PDB entry 7ELD | electron microscopy, 4.60 A resolution (low resolution: residue-level contacts below are approximate; hydrogen-bond / salt-bridge calls are withheld) | chains A and B

== Chain A ==
Name: Endoribonuclease Dicer homolog 1
Organism: Arabidopsis thaliana
Notes: EC 3.1.26.-
Reference sequence: Q9SP32 (DCL1_ARATH); residues 1-1909 here = UniProt positions 1-1909
Chain sequence (1909 residues; numbered 1 to 1909; the number before each row is that of its first residue):
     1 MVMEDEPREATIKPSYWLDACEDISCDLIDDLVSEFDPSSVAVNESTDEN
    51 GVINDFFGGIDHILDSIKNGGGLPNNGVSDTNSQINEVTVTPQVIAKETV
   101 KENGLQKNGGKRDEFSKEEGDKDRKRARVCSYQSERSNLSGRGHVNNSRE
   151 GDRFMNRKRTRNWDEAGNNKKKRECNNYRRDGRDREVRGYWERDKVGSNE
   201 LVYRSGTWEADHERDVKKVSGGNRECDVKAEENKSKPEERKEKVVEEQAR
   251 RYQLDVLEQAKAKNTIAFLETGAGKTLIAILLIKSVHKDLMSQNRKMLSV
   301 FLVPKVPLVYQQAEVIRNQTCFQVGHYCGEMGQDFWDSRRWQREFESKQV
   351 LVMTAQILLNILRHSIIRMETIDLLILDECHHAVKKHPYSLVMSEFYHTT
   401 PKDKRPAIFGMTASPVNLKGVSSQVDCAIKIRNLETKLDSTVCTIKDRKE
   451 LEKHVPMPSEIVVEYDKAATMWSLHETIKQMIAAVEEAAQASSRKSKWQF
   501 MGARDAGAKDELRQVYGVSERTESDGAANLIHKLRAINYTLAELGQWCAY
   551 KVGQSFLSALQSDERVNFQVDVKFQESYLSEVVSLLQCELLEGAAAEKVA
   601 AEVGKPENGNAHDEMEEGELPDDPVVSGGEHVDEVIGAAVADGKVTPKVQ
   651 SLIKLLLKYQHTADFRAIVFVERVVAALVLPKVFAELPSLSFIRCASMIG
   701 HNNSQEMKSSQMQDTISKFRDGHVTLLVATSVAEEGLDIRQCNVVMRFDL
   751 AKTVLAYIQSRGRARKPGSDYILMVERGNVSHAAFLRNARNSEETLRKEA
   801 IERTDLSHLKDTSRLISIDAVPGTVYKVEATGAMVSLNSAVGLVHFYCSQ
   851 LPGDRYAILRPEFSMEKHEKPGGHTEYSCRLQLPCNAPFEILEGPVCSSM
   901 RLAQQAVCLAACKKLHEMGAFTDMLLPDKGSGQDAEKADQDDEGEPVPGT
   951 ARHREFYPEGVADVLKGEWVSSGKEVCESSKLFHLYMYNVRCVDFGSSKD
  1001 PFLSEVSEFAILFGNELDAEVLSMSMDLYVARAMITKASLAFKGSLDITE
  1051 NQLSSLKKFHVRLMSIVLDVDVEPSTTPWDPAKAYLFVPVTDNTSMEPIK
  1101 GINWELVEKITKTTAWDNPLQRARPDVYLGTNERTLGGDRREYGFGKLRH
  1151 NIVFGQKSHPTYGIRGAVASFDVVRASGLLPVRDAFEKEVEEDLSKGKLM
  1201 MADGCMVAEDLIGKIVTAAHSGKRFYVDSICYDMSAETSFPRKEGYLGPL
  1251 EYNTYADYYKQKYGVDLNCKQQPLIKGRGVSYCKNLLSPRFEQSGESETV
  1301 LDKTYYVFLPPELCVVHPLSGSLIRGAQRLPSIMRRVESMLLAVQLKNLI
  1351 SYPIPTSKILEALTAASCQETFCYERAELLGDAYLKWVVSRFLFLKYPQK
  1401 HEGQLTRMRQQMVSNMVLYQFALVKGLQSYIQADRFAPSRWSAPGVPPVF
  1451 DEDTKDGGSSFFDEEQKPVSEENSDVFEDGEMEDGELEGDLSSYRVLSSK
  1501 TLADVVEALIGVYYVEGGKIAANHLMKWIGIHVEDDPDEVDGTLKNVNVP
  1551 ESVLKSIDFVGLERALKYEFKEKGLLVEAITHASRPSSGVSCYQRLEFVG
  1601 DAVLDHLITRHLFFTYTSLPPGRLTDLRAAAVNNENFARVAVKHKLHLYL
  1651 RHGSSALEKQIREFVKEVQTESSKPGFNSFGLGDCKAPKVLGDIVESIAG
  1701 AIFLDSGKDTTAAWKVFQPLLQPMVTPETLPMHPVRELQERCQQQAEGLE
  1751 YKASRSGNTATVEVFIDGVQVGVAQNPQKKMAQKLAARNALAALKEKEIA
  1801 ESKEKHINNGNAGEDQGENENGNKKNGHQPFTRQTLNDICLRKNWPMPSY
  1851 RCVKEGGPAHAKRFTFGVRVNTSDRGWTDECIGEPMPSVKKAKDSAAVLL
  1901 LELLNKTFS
Unresolved in the structure: 1-249, 494-525, 595-650, 921-974, 985-1006, 1070-1084, 1092-1100, 1114-1198, 1215-1223, 1283-1299, 1431-1494, 1532-1557, 1670-1688, 1795-1909
Swiss-Prot annotation at these positions:
  - motif: Asp378 to His381 (DECH box)
  - binding site (ATP): Leu269 to Thr276
  - binding site (Mg(2+)): Glu1597, Asp1693, Glu1696
  - site: Lys1689 (Important for activity)
  - mutagenesis: Glu395 (E395K: In dcl1-13; early-flowering and decreased number of leaves. Suppresses hyl1 mutant phenotype), Pro415 (P415S: In sin1-1; impaired reproductive development), Ile431 (I431K: In sin1-2; impaired reproductive development), Asn1837 to Lys1843 (In caf-1; converts the floral meristem to an indeterminate state), Asn1844 to Ser1909 (In caf-1; converts the floral meristem to an indeterminate state)

== Chain B ==
Molecule: pri-miRNA 166f
Sequence (148 nucleotides; numbered -23 to 124; the number before each row is that of its first residue; numbers below 1 keep their minus sign (G-23 is residue -23)):
   -23 GUCUUUCUGAGCCAAAAGUUCAGGUGAAUGAUGCCUGGCUCGAGACCAUU
    27 CAAUCUCAUGAUCUCAUGAUUAUAACGAUGAUGAUGAUGAUGUCGGACCA
    77 GGCUUCAUUCCCCUCAACUUACACGUUUUGCUUCUCAAUCUUCAAGAC
Unresolved in the structure: -23 to -17, 37-46, 50-52, 55, 60, 97-103, 108-109, 117-124

== Interface between chain A and chain B ==
Residue-residue contacts - 127 pairs, chain A then chain B:
  Pro304(A) with A76(B); G77(B)
  Lys305(A) with C75(B); A76(B)
  Val306(A) with A76(B)
  Pro307(A) with A76(B)
  Cys328(A) with G77(B)
  Gly329(A) with G77(B)
  Glu330(A) with G77(B); G78(B)
  Met331(A) with G78(B)
  Gly332(A) with C79(B); U80(B)
  Gln333(A) with C79(B)
  Asp334(A) with C79(B)
  Trp336(A) with A3(B); A4(B)
  Asp337(A) with G78(B)
  Arg340(A) with A4(B)
  Thr354(A) with G77(B)
  Gln356(A) with G13(B); A76(B); G77(B)
  Ile357(A) with G77(B); G78(B)
  Asn360(A) with G77(B); G78(B)
  Val384(A) with C15(B)
  Lys386(A) with G14(B); C15(B)
  His387(A) with G14(B); C15(B)
  Pro388(A) with G13(B); G14(B)
  Lys419(A) with U16(B); C17(B)
  Ser423(A) with U64(B); G65(B)
  Lys430(A) with A66(B)
  His532(A) with G72(B)
  Arg535(A) with G71(B); G72(B)
  Arg673(A) with A73(B)
  Val674(A) with C74(B)
  Ser697(A) with C74(B); C75(B)
  Met698(A) with C75(B); A76(B)
  Ile699(A) with C75(B); A76(B)
  His701(A) with C74(B)
  Val732(A) with A73(B); C74(B)
  Ala733(A) with C74(B); C75(B)
  Lys752(A) with U16(B); C17(B)
  Thr753(A) with U16(B)
  Ile816(A) with U64(B)
  Ala820(A) with A66(B)
  Ser849(A) with C79(B); U80(B)
  Gln850(A) with U80(B)
  Tyr856(A) with U8(B); G9(B); U80(B); U81(B)
  Ser899(A) with G68(B)
  Met900(A) with U69(B)
  Arg901(A) with G68(B); U69(B)
  Lys1214(A) with C116(B)
  Arg1242(A) with A114(B); U115(B)
  Lys1243(A) with A113(B); A114(B)
  Glu1244(A) with A114(B)
  Tyr1252(A) with U115(B)
  Tyr1258(A) with U115(B); C116(B)
  Lys1262(A) with U115(B); C116(B)
  Tyr1263(A) with C116(B)
  Tyr1282(A) with C110(B)
  Val1300(A) with C112(B); A113(B)
  Asp1302(A) with A113(B)
  Lys1303(A) with C112(B); A113(B); A114(B); U115(B); C116(B)
  Tyr1306(A) with A114(B)
  Val1307(A) with U115(B); C116(B)
  Gln1369(A) with A-10(B)
  Gly1622(A) with A92(B)
  Asp1626(A) with C91(B); A92(B)
  Met1732(A) with A92(B)
  His1733(A) with A-2(B)
  Arg1736(A) with C-3(B); A-2(B); C91(B); A92(B)
  Gln1739(A) with U-4(B); A92(B); A93(B); C94(B)
  Glu1740(A) with A92(B); A93(B); C94(B)
  Gln1743(A) with U-5(B); U-4(B); A93(B); C94(B)
  Gln1744(A) with C94(B); U95(B)
  Ser1754(A) with A83(B); U84(B)
  Gln1778(A) with A-2(B); U84(B)
  Lys1779(A) with A-2(B); G-1(B)
  Lys1780(A) with C-3(B); A-2(B)
  Lys1784(A) with A-2(B)
Also at the interface, not in a pair above, chain A (84 interface residues in all): His382, Leu418, Glu672, Val821, Gly842, His845, Phe846, Gln1261, Arg1407, Tyr1751
Also at the interface, not in a pair above, chain B (47 interface residues in all): G2, C11, U111

== In short ==
84 residues of chain A and 47 residues of chain B are in contact. Curated annotation (UniProt) lists 8
ATP-binding residues, 3 Mg2+-binding residues and 12 mutagenesis sites on chain A.
Here chain A is Endoribonuclease Dicer homolog 1 (Arabidopsis thaliana) and chain B is pri-miRNA 166f. Entry
7ELD (Cryo-EM structure of Arabidopsis DCL1 in complex with pri-miRNA 166f) was determined by electron
microscopy (same publication as 7ELE).
